PDB entry 7CKC | electron microscopy, 2.90 A resolution | chains DC and Dz of the 240 polymer chains in the assembly

[Chain DC (and Dz)]
Name: Major carboxysome shell protein 1A
Source organism: Halothiobacillus neapolitanus (strain ATCC 23641 / c2)
Notes: chain Dz of this document is another copy of the same molecule, construct and numbering; everything in this record applies to it too
UniProtKB: P45689 (CSOA_HALNC); residue numbers follow UniProt; this construct covers 1-98
Chain sequence (98 residues; each row starts with the number of its first residue):
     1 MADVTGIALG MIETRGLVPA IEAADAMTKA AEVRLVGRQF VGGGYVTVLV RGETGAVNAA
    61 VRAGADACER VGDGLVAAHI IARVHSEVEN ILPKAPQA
Disordered / not traced: 1-5, 95-98

[Interface between chain DC and chain Dz]
Pairs across the interface (5):
  Ala82(DC) - Ala30(Dz)
  Arg83(DC) - Thr28(Dz)  hydrogen bond (side chain-backbone)
  Arg83(DC) - Lys29(Dz)  hydrogen bond (side chain-backbone)
  Arg83(DC) - Ala30(Dz)
  Arg83(DC) - Ala31(Dz)  hydrogen bond (side chain-backbone)
Interface residues without a listed pair, chain DC (4 interface residues in all): Thr54, Asn58
Interface residues without a listed pair, chain Dz (8 interface residues in all): Glu32, Gly55, Ala59, Arg62

[Summary]
4 residues of chain DC and 8 residues of chain Dz are in contact, with 3 hydrogen bonds. Among the polar pairs
are Arg83(DC)-Thr28(Dz), Arg83(DC)-Lys29(Dz) and Arg83(DC)-Ala31(Dz).
Both chains are Major carboxysome shell protein 1A (Halothiobacillus neapolitanus (strain ATCC 23641 / c2)).
Entry 7CKC (Simplified Alpha-Carboxysome, T=4) was determined by electron microscopy together with 7CKB and
7DHQ from the same study.
